Entry 8H67 (electron microscopy, 3.80 A resolution); this record covers chains J and K of the 15 polymer chains in the assembly.

== Chain J (and K) ==
Name: CRISPR associated protein Cas7
Source organism: Synechocystis sp. PCC 6714
Notes: chain K of this document is another copy of the same molecule, construct and numbering; everything in this record applies to it too
UniProt: A0A068N458 (A0A068N458_SYNY4); residue numbers follow UniProt; this construct covers 1-301
Amino-acid sequence (301 residues; row label = number of the first residue in the row):
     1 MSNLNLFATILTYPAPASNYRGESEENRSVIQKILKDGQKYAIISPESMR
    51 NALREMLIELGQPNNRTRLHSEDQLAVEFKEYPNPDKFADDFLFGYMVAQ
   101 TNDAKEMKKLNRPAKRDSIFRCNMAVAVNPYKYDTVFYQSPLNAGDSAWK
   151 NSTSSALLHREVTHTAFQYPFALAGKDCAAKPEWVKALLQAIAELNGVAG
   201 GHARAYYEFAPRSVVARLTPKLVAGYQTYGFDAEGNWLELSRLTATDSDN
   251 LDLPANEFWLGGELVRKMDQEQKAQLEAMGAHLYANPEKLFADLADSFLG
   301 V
Disordered / not traced: 1-2, 22-27, 148-155, 301 (chain K: 1-2, 16-31, 71-74, 134-164, 282-286, 300-301)

== How chain J and chain K interact ==
Residue-residue contacts (38):
  P14(J) with T228(K)
  A15(J) with T228(K)
  P16(J) with Y229(K)
  H70(J) with K115(K), hydrogen bond (backbone-side chain)
  S71(J) with P113(K)
  K132(J) with L35(K), hydrogen bond (side chain-backbone); K36(K), hydrogen bond (side chain-backbone); D37(K)
  T135(J) with K33(K)
  N143(J) with V77(K)
  D146(J) with F79(K)
  S147(J) with E78(K)
  H164(J) with K36(K); D37(K)
  E194(J) with L222(K); V223(K)
  N196(J) with V223(K), hydrogen bond (side chain-backbone)
  H202(J) with R121(K), hydrogen bond (backbone-side chain)
  A203(J) with R121(K); C122(K)
  R204(J) with R50(K); R116(K); C122(K); N123(K)
  A205(J) with R121(K); C122(K), hydrogen bond (backbone-backbone); N123(K)
  Y206(J) with R121(K); C122(K); N123(K), hydrogen bond (backbone-side chain); A172(K), hydrophobic; V223(K)
  E208(J) with A224(K); G225(K), hydrogen bond (side chain-backbone)
  R212(J) with Q227(K), hydrogen bond
  N286(J) with R242(K); L253(K)
  K289(J) with D252(K), salt bridge
Also at the interface, not in a pair above, chain J (29 interface residues in all): S18, E59, L60, Q139, R160, P211, R266
Also at the interface, not in a pair above, chain K (32 interface residues in all): Q39, P46, E47, R66, A76, F94, M124

== In short ==
Chain J and chain K form an interface of 29 and 32 residues respectively, with 9 hydrogen bonds and 1 salt
bridge. Among the polar pairs are K289(J)-D252(K), H70(J)-K115(K) and K132(J)-L35(K).
Both chains are CRISPR associated protein Cas7 (Synechocystis sp. PCC 6714). Entry 8H67 (type I-B Cascade
bound to a PAM-containing dsDNA target at 3.8 angstrom resolution) was determined by electron microscopy,
deposited together with 8IP0.
